9H7V - chains B1 and BC of the 27 polymer chains in the assembly; structure by electron microscopy, 2.60 A resolution.

== Chain B1 ==
Protein: Tail tube protein
From: Haloferax tailed virus 1
Reference sequence: A0A410N6U0 (A0A410N6U0_HFTV1); residue numbers follow UniProt; this construct covers 1-158
Amino-acid sequence (158 residues; each row starts with the number of its first residue):
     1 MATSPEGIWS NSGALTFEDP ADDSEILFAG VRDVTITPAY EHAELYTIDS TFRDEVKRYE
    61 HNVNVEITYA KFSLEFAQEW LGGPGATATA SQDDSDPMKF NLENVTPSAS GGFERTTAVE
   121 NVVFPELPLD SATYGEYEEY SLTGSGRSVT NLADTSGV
Disordered / not traced: 1, 158

== Chain BC ==
Protein: Baseplate to tube adapter protein gp41
From: Haloferax tailed virus 1
Reference sequence: A0A410N6X8 (A0A410N6X8_HFTV1); residues 1-285 here = UniProt positions 1-285
Amino-acid sequence (285 residues; each row starts with the number of its first residue):
     1 MVDATLSRGG TSVDIPLVEE GGEILLSSTF GKPEVNVRKS GGSLNPRVID SWSGLQTFQL
    61 VGKLYDYSTS HQLADLVKTA STTPLELQIP QDAYPDTVTV APAAGQASAL TLEYPAGRKD
   121 LVDVSLSLTR VDPNSVRGVG DQQATTPTTT GTGPVEVTAG GTTVQLPSSG LSVERTVGRP
   181 NDAVRRVPRQ ADPRYEVKAK VTNDVFTFSF ETLDNIPATL NALTDNVFRE QLGRDGVTLD
   241 FNGLLGLGSV KAIPVGSSPF RQVHQAGRGW VTVPTLEFRR IYSNE
Disordered / not traced: 1

== Chain B1 / chain BC interface ==
Contacting residue pairs (34; chain B1 residue first):
  A43(B1) - W270(BC)  hydrophobic
  L45(B1) - G170(BC)
  L45(B1) - E211(BC)
  L45(B1) - L213(BC)  hydrophobic
  Y46(B1) - A116(BC)
  Y46(B1) - G117(BC)
  Y46(B1) - S168(BC)
  Y46(B1) - G170(BC)  hydrogen bond (backbone-backbone)
  Y46(B1) - L171(BC)
  T47(B1) - A116(BC)
  T47(B1) - G117(BC)  hydrogen bond (backbone-backbone)
  T47(B1) - S168(BC)
  T47(B1) - L171(BC)
  I48(B1) - Y67(BC)
  I48(B1) - Y114(BC)
  I48(B1) - P115(BC)
  I48(B1) - G117(BC)
  I48(B1) - L171(BC)
  I48(B1) - S172(BC)
  I48(B1) - V173(BC)
  I48(B1) - L245(BC)  hydrophobic
  D49(B1) - Y67(BC)  hydrogen bond
  D49(B1) - K119(BC)
  S50(B1) - G117(BC)
  D54(B1) - S168(BC)  hydrogen bond
  D54(B1) - S169(BC)  hydrogen bond (side chain-backbone)
  E55(B1) - L213(BC)
  K57(B1) - L213(BC)
  K57(B1) - W270(BC)
  R58(B1) - W270(BC)
  Y59(B1) - G267(BC)
  Y59(B1) - R268(BC)
  Y59(B1) - W270(BC)  hydrophobic
  E60(B1) - G267(BC)  hydrogen bond (backbone-backbone)
Other interface residues (no listed pair), chain B1 (14 interface residues in all): T51
Other interface residues (no listed pair), chain BC (20 interface residues in all): R118, L244

== Summary ==
The interface between chain B1 and chain BC involves 14 residues on one side and 20 on the other, with 6
hydrogen bonds. Polar contacts include D49(B1)-Y67(BC), D54(B1)-S168(BC) and D54(B1)-S169(BC).
Here chain B1 is Tail tube protein and chain BC is Baseplate to tube adapter protein gp41, both from Haloferax
tailed virus 1. Entry 9H7V (The baseplate assembly of Haloferax tailed virus 1) was determined by electron
microscopy (same publication as 8QPG, 8QPQ, 8QQN, 8QSI, 8QSY, 9FKB, 9H4P and 9H5B).
